Entry 7PLB (X-ray diffraction, 1.73 A resolution); this record covers chain A.

# Chain A
Molecule: Smp-30/Cgr1 family protein
Organism: Caulobacter vibrioides (strain ATCC 19089 / CB15)
Notes: EC 3.1.1.68
Reference sequence: Q9A9Z1 (Q9A9Z1_CAUVC); residues 3-290 here correspond to UniProt positions 2-289 (UniProt number = residue number - 1)
Amino-acid sequence (290 residues; each row starts with the number of its first residue):
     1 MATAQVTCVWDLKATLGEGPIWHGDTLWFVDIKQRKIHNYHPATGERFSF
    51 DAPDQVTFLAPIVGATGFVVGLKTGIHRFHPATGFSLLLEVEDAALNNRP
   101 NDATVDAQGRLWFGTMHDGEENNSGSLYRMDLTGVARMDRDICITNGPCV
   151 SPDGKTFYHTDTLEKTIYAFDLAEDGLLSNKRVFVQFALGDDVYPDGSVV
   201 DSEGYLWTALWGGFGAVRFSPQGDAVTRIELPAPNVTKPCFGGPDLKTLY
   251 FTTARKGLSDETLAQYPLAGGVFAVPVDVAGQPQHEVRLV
Not modelled in the structure: 1-3
Construct notes: initiating methionine (1); expression tag (2)
Bound ions: Fe2+: E18, N146, D196 (together with beta-D-xylopyranose)
Residues lining bound ligands:
  - beta-D-xylopyranose (XYP), molecule 1: L16, E18, I32, R99, N101, M116, E120, I144, N146, D196, W211, K256
  - beta-D-xylopyranose (XYP), molecule 2: K33, D118, G119, E120, K256
  - beta-D-xylopyranose (XYP), molecule 3: V185, Q186, F187, A188, L189, F219, G223, D224, A225
Swiss-Prot annotation at these positions:
  - active site: D196 (Proton donor/acceptor)
  - binding site (Fe(2+)): E18, N146, D196
  - binding site (D-xylono-1,5-lactone): R99, N101, E120, N146
From the paper describing this entry:
  - Fe2+ coordination: E18, N146, D196
  - binding site for beta-D-xylopyranose: R99, N101, E120, N146, W211
  - binding site for alpha-D-xylopyranose: H23, G67
  - specificity-determining residues: W28 (proposed by the authors, not directly observed)

# In short
Bound to chain A: 3 copies of beta-D-xylopyranose. E18, N146 and D196 coordinate Fe2+. UniProt lists
active-site residue D196, 3 Fe2+-binding residues and 4 D-xylono-1,5-lactone-binding residues. From the paper:
a binding site for beta-D-xylopyranose at R99, N101 and E120 among others; a binding site for
alpha-D-xylopyranose at H23 and G67.
Chain A is Smp-30/Cgr1 family protein (Caulobacter vibrioides (strain ATCC 19089 / CB15)); the structure,
Caulobacter crescentus xylonolactonase with D-xylose, was determined by X-ray diffraction (same publication as
7PLC and 7PLD).
